PDB entry 2F2A | X-ray diffraction, 2.30 A resolution | chains A and B of the 3 polymer chains in the assembly

# Chain A
Name: Glutamyl-tRNA(Gln) amidotransferase subunit A
Source organism: Staphylococcus aureus
Notes: EC 6.3.5.-
UniProt: P63488 (GATA_STAAM); residues 1-485 here = UniProt positions 1-485
Chain sequence (485 residues; each row starts with the number of its first residue):
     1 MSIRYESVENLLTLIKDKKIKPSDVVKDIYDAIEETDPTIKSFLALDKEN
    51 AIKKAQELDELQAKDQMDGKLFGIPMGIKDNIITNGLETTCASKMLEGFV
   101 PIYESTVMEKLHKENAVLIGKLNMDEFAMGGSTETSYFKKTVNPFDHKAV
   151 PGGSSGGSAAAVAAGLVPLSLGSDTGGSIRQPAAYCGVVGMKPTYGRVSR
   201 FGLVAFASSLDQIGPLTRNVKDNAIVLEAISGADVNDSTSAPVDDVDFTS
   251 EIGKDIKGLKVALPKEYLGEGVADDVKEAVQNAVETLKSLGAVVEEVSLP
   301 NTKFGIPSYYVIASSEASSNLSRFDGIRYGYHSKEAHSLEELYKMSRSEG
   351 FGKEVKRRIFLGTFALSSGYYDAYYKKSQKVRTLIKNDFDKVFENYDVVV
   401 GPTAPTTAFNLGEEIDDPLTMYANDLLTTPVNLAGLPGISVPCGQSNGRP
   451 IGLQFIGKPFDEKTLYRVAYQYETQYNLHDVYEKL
Small-molecule neighbours: glutamine (GLN): Ala128, Met129, Gly130, Ser154, Ser173, Asp174, Thr175, Gly176, Gly177, Ser178, Phe206, Tyr309, Tyr310, Arg358, Asp425
UniProt features mapped onto this chain:
  - active site: Lys79 (Charge relay system), Ser154 (Charge relay system), Ser178 (Acyl-ester intermediate)
Reported in the primary citation:
  - binding site for glutamine: Thr175, Gly176, Gly177, Ser178, Arg358, Asp425
  - catalytic residues: Lys79, Ser154, Thr175, Gly176, Gly177, Ser178

# Chain B
Name: Aspartyl/glutamyl-tRNA(Asn/Gln) amidotransferase subunit B
Source organism: Staphylococcus aureus
Notes: EC 6.3.5.-
UniProt: P64201 (GATB_STAAM); residues 1-475 here = UniProt positions 1-475
Chain sequence (483 residues; row label = number of the first residue in the row):
     1 MHFETVIGLEVHVELKTDSKMFSPSPAHFGAEPNSNTNVIDLAYPGVLPV
    51 VNKRAVDWAMRAAMALNMEIATESKFDRKNYFYPDNPKAYQISQFDQPIG
   101 ENGYIDIEVDGETKRIGITRLHMEEDAGKSTHKGEYSLVDLNRQGTPLIE
   151 IVSEPDIRSPKEAYAYLEKLRSIIQYTGVSDVKMEEGSLRCDANISLRPY
   201 GQEKFGTKAELKNLNSFNYVRKGLEYEEKRQEEELLNGGEIGQETRRFDE
   251 STGKTILMRVKEGSDDYRYFPEPDIVPLYIDDAWKERVRQTIPELPDERK
   301 AKYVNELGLPAYDAHVLTLTKEMSDFFESTIEHGADVKLTSNWLMGGVNE
   351 YLNKNQVELLDTKLTPENLAGMIKLIEDGTMSSKIAKKVFPELAAKGGNA
   401 KQIMEDNGLVQISDEATLLKFVNEALDNNEQSVEDYKNGKGKAMGFLVGQ
   451 IMKASKGQANPQLVNQLLKQELDKRLEHHHHHH
Unresolved in the structure: 1-3, 412-483
Sequence notes: expression tag (476-483)
Bound ions: Mg2+: His12, Glu124, Glu150
Reported in the primary citation:
  - contacts within the chain: Lys88-Glu125 (salt bridge), Asp126-Arg190 (salt bridge)
  - catalytic residues: Lys79 (proposed by the authors, not directly observed)

# Chain A / chain B interface
Residue-residue contacts - 65 pairs, chain A then chain B:
  Ile83(A) with Pro45(B)
  Phe99(A) with Tyr44(B), hydrophobic; Pro45(B), hydrophobic
  Ile102(A) with Val39(B), hydrophobic; Tyr44(B), hydrophobic
  Tyr103(A) with Val39(B), hydrophobic; Pro45(B), hydrogen bond (side chain-backbone); Gly46(B), hydrogen bond (side chain-backbone); Val47(B), hydrogen bond (side chain-backbone)
  Arg200(A) with Gly46(B); Leu48(B); Asp274(B), salt bridge
  Phe201(A) with Gly46(B); Leu48(B)
  Gly202(A) with Gly46(B), hydrogen bond (backbone-backbone)
  Leu203(A) with Gly46(B)
  Val204(A) with Pro45(B), hydrophobic; Gly46(B)
  Ser208(A) with Arg78(B), hydrogen bond; Pro273(B); Asp274(B)
  Ser209(A) with Pro273(B)
  Val235(A) with Val50(B)
  Asn236(A) with Leu48(B)
  Asp237(A) with Leu48(B)
  Ser238(A) with Pro49(B); Val50(B); Val276(B)
  Thr239(A) with Pro273(B); Asp274(B)
  Glu316(A) with Pro273(B)
  Ser318(A) with Arg268(B), hydrogen bond
  Ser319(A) with Arg78(B), hydrogen bond; Asn80(B), hydrogen bond; Tyr90(B); Phe270(B)
  Asn320(A) with Arg78(B), hydrogen bond
  Ser322(A) with Phe82(B); Ala89(B)
  Arg323(A) with Ala43(B), hydrogen bond (side chain-backbone); Tyr44(B), hydrogen bond (side chain-backbone); Val47(B); Pro87(B); Lys88(B); Tyr90(B), hydrogen bond
  Phe324(A) with Pro45(B), hydrophobic
  Arg328(A) with Leu42(B), hydrogen bond (side chain-backbone); Ala43(B); Pro87(B), hydrogen bond (side chain-backbone)
  Tyr329(A) with Leu42(B); Ala43(B), hydrogen bond (side chain-backbone); Tyr44(B), hydrophobic; Pro45(B)
  Tyr343(A) with Tyr83(B), hydrogen bond (side chain-backbone); Pro84(B)
  Arg347(A) with Phe82(B)
  Thr363(A) with Arg268(B)
  Leu366(A) with Arg268(B); Phe270(B), hydrophobic
  Ser367(A) with Asp266(B)
  Ser368(A) with Asp266(B), hydrogen bond (backbone-side chain)
  Tyr371(A) with Tyr269(B); Phe270(B); Pro271(B)
  Tyr375(A) with Phe270(B), hydrophobic
Also at the interface, not in a pair above, chain A (38 interface residues in all): Tyr195, Ala205, Asp325, Ile327, Leu339
Also at the interface, not in a pair above, chain B (29 interface residues in all): Leu141, Ile275

# Summary
38 residues of chain A and 29 residues of chain B are in contact; the contacts include 17 hydrogen bonds and 1
salt bridge. Among the polar pairs are Arg200(A)-Asp274(B), Tyr103(A)-Pro45(B) and Tyr103(A)-Gly46(B). The
paper reports catalytic residues Lys79(A), Ser154(A) and Lys79(B) among others; a binding site for glutamine
at Thr175(A), Gly176(A) and Gly177(A) among others.
Chain A is Glutamyl-tRNA(Gln) amidotransferase subunit A and chain B is Aspartyl/glutamyl-tRNA(Asn/Gln)
amidotransferase subunit B, both from Staphylococcus aureus; the structure, Structure of tRNA-Dependent
Amidotransferase GatCAB complexed with Gln, was determined by X-ray diffraction together with 2DF4, 2DQN, 2G5H
and 2G5I from the same study.
